Entry 6I1P (X-ray diffraction, 3.21 A resolution); this record covers chains A and J of the 16 polymer chains in the assembly.

== Chain A ==
Name: NADH-quinone oxidoreductase subunit 7
From: Thermus thermophilus HB8
Notes: EC 1.6.5.11
UniProt: Q56217 (NQO7_THET8); residue numbers follow UniProt; this construct covers 1-119
Chain sequence (119 residues; row label = number of the first residue in the row):
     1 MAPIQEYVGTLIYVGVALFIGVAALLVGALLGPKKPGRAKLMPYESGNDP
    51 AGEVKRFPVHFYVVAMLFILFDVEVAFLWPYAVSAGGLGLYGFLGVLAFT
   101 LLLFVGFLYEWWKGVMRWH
Disordered / not traced: 118-119

== Chain J ==
Name: NADH-quinone oxidoreductase subunit 10
From: Thermus thermophilus HB8
Notes: EC 1.6.5.11
UniProt: Q56225 (NQO10_THET8); residue numbers follow UniProt; this construct covers 1-176
Chain sequence (176 residues; numbered 1 to 176; the number before each row is that of its first residue):
     1 MSLLEGLALFLLLLSGVLVVTLRNAIHAALALILNFLVLAGVYVALDARF
    51 LGFIQVIVYAGAIVVLFLFVIMLLFAAQGEIGFDPLVRSRPLAALLALGV
   101 AGILAAGLWGLDLAFTQDLKGGLPQALGPLLYGDWLFVLLAVGFLLMAAT
   151 VVAVALVEPGKASRAKEAEKREEVAR
Disordered / not traced: 161-176

== How chain A and chain J interact ==
Residue-residue contacts (68):
  Met1(A) - Arg49(J)
  Met1(A) - Lys120(J)
  Met1(A) - Leu123(J)  hydrophobic
  Ala2(A) - Arg49(J)  hydrogen bond (backbone-side chain)
  Tyr7(A) - Val44(J)  hydrophobic
  Tyr7(A) - Arg49(J)
  Arg56(A) - Leu73(J)
  Arg56(A) - Leu74(J)
  Arg56(A) - Phe75(J)
  Phe57(A) - Met72(J)
  Phe57(A) - Leu73(J)  hydrogen bond (backbone-backbone)
  Pro58(A) - Leu73(J)
  Val59(A) - Leu73(J)  hydrophobic
  Phe61(A) - Phe69(J)
  Phe61(A) - Leu73(J)  hydrophobic
  Tyr62(A) - Leu66(J)
  Tyr62(A) - Val70(J)  hydrophobic
  Tyr62(A) - Leu73(J)  hydrophobic
  Ala65(A) - Leu66(J)  hydrophobic
  Ala65(A) - Phe69(J)  hydrophobic
  Met66(A) - Leu66(J)  hydrophobic
  Met66(A) - Ala153(J)  hydrophobic
  Phe68(A) - Ala62(J)  hydrophobic
  Ile69(A) - Ala62(J)
  Ile69(A) - Ile63(J)
  Ile69(A) - Leu66(J)  hydrophobic
  Leu70(A) - Leu146(J)  hydrophobic
  Leu70(A) - Thr150(J)
  Asp72(A) - Ile57(J)
  Asp72(A) - Val58(J)
  Val73(A) - Val58(J)  hydrophobic
  Val73(A) - Leu146(J)  hydrophobic
  Ala76(A) - Phe50(J)
  Ala76(A) - Ile54(J)  hydrophobic
  Phe77(A) - Leu131(J)  hydrophobic
  Phe77(A) - Tyr132(J)  hydrogen bond (backbone-side chain)
  Phe77(A) - Leu139(J)  hydrophobic
  Phe77(A) - Val142(J)  hydrophobic
  Pro80(A) - Phe50(J)  hydrophobic
  Pro80(A) - Pro124(J)  hydrophobic
  Pro80(A) - Gly128(J)
  Tyr81(A) - Tyr132(J)  hydrophobic
  Val83(A) - Pro124(J)
  Val83(A) - Gln125(J)
  Ser84(A) - Gln125(J)
  Ser84(A) - Gly128(J)
  Ser84(A) - Pro129(J)
  Leu88(A) - Gly128(J)
  Leu88(A) - Pro129(J)
  Leu88(A) - Tyr132(J)  hydrophobic
  Gly92(A) - Tyr132(J)
  Gly95(A) - Tyr132(J)
  Gly95(A) - Leu136(J)
  Gly95(A) - Leu140(J)
  Val96(A) - Tyr132(J)
  Phe99(A) - Leu139(J)  hydrophobic
  Phe99(A) - Gly143(J)
  Leu102(A) - Leu140(J)
  Leu102(A) - Phe144(J)
  Leu102(A) - Met147(J)
  Leu103(A) - Gly143(J)
  Val105(A) - Met147(J)  hydrophobic
  Gly106(A) - Met147(J)
  Tyr109(A) - Val151(J)  hydrophobic
  Tyr109(A) - Val154(J)  hydrophobic
  Lys113(A) - Val154(J)
  Arg117(A) - Glu158(J)
  Arg117(A) - Pro159(J)
Other interface residues (no listed pair), chain A (39 interface residues in all): Pro3, Ile4, Leu11, Leu78, Trp79
Other interface residues (no listed pair), chain J (42 interface residues in all): Leu4, Gly61, Gly121, Leu127, Val157

== Summary ==
39 residues of chain A face 42 of chain J across their interface; the contacts include 3 hydrogen bonds. Polar
contacts include Ala2(A)-Arg49(J), Phe77(A)-Tyr132(J) and Phe57(A)-Leu73(J).
Here chain A is NADH-quinone oxidoreductase subunit 7 and chain J is NADH-quinone oxidoreductase subunit 10,
both from Thermus thermophilus HB8. Entry 6I1P (Respiratory complex I from Thermus thermophilus with bound
NADH) was determined by X-ray diffraction together with 6I0D, 6Q8O, 6Q8W, 6Q8X, 6Y11, 6ZIY and 3 further
entries from the same study.
